2WQA - chains A and F of the 6 polymer chains in the assembly; structure by X-ray diffraction, 2.85 A resolution.

# Chain A
Molecule: Transthyretin
Organism: Homo sapiens
Reference sequence: P02766 (TTHY_HUMAN); residues 1-127 here correspond to UniProt positions 21-147 (UniProt number = residue number + 20)
Sequence (129 residues; each row starts with the number of its first residue; numbers below 1 keep their minus sign (Gly-1 is residue -1)):
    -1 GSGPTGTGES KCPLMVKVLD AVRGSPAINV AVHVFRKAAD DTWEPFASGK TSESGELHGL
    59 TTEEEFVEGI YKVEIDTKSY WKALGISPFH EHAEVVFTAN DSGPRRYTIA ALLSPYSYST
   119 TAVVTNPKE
Not modelled in the structure: -1 to 8, 125-127
Construct notes: expression tag (-1 to 0)
UniProt features mapped onto this chain:
  - binding site (L-thyroxine): Lys15, Glu54, Ser117
  - modified residue: Cys10 (Sulfocysteine), Glu42 (4-carboxyglutamate), Ser52 (Phosphoserine)
  - glycosylation: Asn98 (N-linked (GlcNAc...) asparagine)

# Chain F
Molecule: Retinol-binding protein 4
Organism: Homo sapiens
Reference sequence: P02753 (RET4_HUMAN); residues 1-176 here correspond to UniProt positions 19-194 (UniProt number = residue number + 18)
Sequence (177 residues; numbered 0 to 176; the number before each row is that of its first residue; numbering starts at 0):
     0 GERDCRVSSF RVKENFDKAR FSGTWYAMAK KDPEGLFLQD NIVAEFSVDE TGQMSATAKG
    60 RVRLLNNWDV CADMVGTFTD TEDPAKFKMK YWGVASFLQK GNDDHWIVDT DYDTYAVQYS
   120 CRLLNLDGTC ADSYSFVFSR DPNGLPPEAQ KIVRQRQEEL CLARQYRLIV HNGYCDG
Not modelled in the structure: 0
Construct notes: expression tag (0)
UniProt features mapped onto this chain:
  - binding site (substrate): Gln98
  - modified residue: Arg121 (Omega-N-methylarginine)
Disulfide bonds: Cys4-Cys160, Cys70-Cys174

# Chain A / chain F interface
Pairs across the interface (12):
  Glu66(A) - Lys89(F)  salt bridge
  Asp99(A) - Lys89(F)  hydrogen bond (backbone-side chain)
  Asp99(A) - Trp91(F)
  Asp99(A) - Lys99(F)  salt bridge
  Ser100(A) - Trp91(F)
  Gly101(A) - Trp91(F)
  Arg103(A) - Trp91(F)
  Arg103(A) - Gly92(F)  hydrogen bond (side chain-backbone)
  Arg103(A) - Val93(F)  hydrogen bond (side chain-backbone)
  Arg103(A) - Ser95(F)
  Val122(A) - Ser95(F)
  Asn124(A) - Val93(F)  hydrogen bond (side chain-backbone)
Interface residues without a listed pair, chain A (8 interface residues in all): Thr96
Interface residues without a listed pair, chain F (7 interface residues in all): Ala94

# Summary
The interface between chain A and chain F involves 8 residues on one side and 7 on the other, with 4 hydrogen
bonds and 2 salt bridges. Polar pairs include Glu66(A)-Lys89(F), Asp99(A)-Lys99(F) and Asp99(A)-Lys89(F).
Chain A is Transthyretin and chain F is Retinol-binding protein 4, both from Homo sapiens; the structure,
Complex of TTR and RBP4 and Oleic Acid, was determined by X-ray diffraction.
